Entry 8PHK (electron microscopy, 3.10 A resolution); this record covers chains J and B of the 9 polymer chains in the assembly.

Chain J:
Protein: DNA-directed RNA polymerase subunit beta'
Source organism: Escherichia coli
Notes: EC 2.7.7.6
Reference sequence: P0A8T7 (RPOC_ECOLI); residues 2-1407 here = UniProt positions 2-1407
Sequence (1416 residues; row label = number of the first residue in the row):
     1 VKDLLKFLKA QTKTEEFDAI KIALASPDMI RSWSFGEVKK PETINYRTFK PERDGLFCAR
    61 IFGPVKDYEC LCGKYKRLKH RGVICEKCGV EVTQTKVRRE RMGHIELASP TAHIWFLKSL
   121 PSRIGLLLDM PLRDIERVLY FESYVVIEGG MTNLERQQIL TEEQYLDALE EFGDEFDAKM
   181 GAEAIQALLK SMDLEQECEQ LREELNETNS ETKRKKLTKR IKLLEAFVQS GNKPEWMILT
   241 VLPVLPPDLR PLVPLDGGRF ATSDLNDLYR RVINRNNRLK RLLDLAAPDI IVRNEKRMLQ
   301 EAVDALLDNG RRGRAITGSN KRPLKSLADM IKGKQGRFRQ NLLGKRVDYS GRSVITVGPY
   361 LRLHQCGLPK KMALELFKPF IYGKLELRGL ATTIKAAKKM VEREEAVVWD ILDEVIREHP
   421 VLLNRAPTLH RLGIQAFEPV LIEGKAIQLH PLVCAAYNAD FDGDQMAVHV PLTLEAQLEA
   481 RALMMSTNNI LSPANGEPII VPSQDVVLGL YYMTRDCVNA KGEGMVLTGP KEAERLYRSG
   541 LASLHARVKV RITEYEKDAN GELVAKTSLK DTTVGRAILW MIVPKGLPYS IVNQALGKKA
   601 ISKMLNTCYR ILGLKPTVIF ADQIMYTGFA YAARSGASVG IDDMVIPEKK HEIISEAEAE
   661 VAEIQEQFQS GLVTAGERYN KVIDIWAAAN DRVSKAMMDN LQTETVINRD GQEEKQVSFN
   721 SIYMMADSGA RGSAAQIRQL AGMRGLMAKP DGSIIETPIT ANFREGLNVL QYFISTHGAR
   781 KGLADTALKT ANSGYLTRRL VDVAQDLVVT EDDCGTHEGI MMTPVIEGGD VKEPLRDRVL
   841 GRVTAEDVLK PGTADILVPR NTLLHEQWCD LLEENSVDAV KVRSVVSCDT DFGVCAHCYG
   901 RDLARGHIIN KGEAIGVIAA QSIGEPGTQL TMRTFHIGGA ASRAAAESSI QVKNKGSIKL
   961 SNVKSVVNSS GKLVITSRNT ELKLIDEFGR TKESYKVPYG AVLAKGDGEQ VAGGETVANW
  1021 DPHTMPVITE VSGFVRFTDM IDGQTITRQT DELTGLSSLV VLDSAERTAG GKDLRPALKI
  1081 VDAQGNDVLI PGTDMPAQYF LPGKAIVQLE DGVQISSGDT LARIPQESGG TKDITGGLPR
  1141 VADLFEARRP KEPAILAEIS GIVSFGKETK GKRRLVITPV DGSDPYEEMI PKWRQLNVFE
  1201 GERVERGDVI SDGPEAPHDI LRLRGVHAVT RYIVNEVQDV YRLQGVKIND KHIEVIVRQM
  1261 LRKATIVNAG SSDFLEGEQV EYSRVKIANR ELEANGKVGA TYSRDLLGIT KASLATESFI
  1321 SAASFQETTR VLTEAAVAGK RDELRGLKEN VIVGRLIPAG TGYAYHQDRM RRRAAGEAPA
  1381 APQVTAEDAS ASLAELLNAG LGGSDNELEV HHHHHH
Not modelled in the structure: 1-15, 936-946, 1127-1133, 1376-1416
Differences from the reference sequence: expression tag (1, 1408-1416)
Metal / ion sites: Zn2+ site 1: Cys70, Cys72, Cys85, Cys88; Mg2+: Asp460, Asp462 (shared with 2 residues of chain R); Zn2+ site 2: Cys814, Cys888, Cys895, Cys898
Swiss-Prot annotation at these positions:
  - binding site (Zn(2+)): Cys70, Cys72, Cys85, Cys88, Cys814, Cys888, Cys895, Cys898
  - binding site (Mg(2+)): Asp460, Asp462, Asp464
  - modified residue: Lys983 (N6-acetyllysine)
  - mutagenesis: Gln504 (Q504P: Resistant to antibiotics salinamide A and B), Asn690 (N690D: Resistant to antibiotics salinamide A and B), Met697 (M697V: Resistant to antibiotics salinamide A and B), Ala735 (A735T: Resistant to antibiotics salinamide A and B), Arg738 (R738C/H/P/S: Resistant to antibiotics salinamide A and B), Ala748 (A748E: Resistant to antibiotics salinamide A and B), Pro758 (P758S/T: Resistant to antibiotics salinamide A and B), Phe763 (F763C: Resistant to antibiotics salinamide A and B), Ser775 (S775A: Resistant to antibiotics salinamide A and B), Ala779 (A779T/V: Resistant to antibiotics salinamide A and B), Arg780 (R780C: Resistant to antibiotics salinamide A and B), Gly782 (G782A/C: Resistant to antibiotics salinamide A and B), 1 further mutagenesis entry in UniProt

Chain B:
Molecule: template DNA
Sequence (39 nucleotides; each row starts with the number of its first residue):
     1 GGAAGATCGA AAAAAGCACG CTACCGCCCG CGTGGTGGT
Not modelled in the structure: 39

Interface between chain J and chain B:
Residue-residue contacts (30):
  Ser210(J) with DG5(B), phosphate contact; DA6(B), hydrogen bond to the phosphate
  Glu211(J) with DA6(B), phosphate contact; DT7(B), phosphate contact
  Thr212(J) with DA6(B), phosphate contact
  Leu255(J) with DC28(B), base contact
  Arg259(J) with DC29(B), sugar contact
  Phe260(J) with DC29(B), phosphate contact
  Ala261(J) with DC28(B), base contact; DC29(B), phosphate contact
  Thr262(J) with DC29(B), hydrogen bond to the phosphate
  Arg270(J) with DC29(B), base contact
  Arg311(J) with DA14(B), phosphate contact
  Ser319(J) with DC29(B), hydrogen bond to the phosphate; DG30(B), phosphate contact
  Lys334(J) with DC17(B), phosphate contact; DA18(B), salt bridge to the phosphate; DC19(B), salt bridge to the phosphate
  Arg339(J) with DC17(B), salt bridge to the phosphate; DC19(B), salt bridge to the phosphate
  Arg346(J) with DC21(B), salt bridge to the phosphate
  Arg352(J) with DG20(B), base contact; DC21(B), sugar contact
  Ala426(J) with DG20(B), sugar contact
  Thr790(J) with DA18(B), hydrogen bond to the base
  Ala791(J) with DA18(B), base contact
  Gly794(J) with DA18(B), sugar contact
  Gln1326(J) with DG16(B), phosphate contact
  Glu1327(J) with DA15(B), sugar contact; DG16(B), hydrogen bond to the phosphate
Interface residues without a listed pair, chain J (27 interface residues in all): Leu120, Lys213, Pro427, Tyr795, Arg798, Lys1172
Interface residues without a listed pair, chain B (15 interface residues in all): DC8

Summary:
27 residues of chain J face 15 of chain B across their interface; the contacts include 5 hydrogen bonds and 5
salt bridges. Polar pairs include Thr790(J)-DA18(B), Ser210(J)-DA6(B) and Thr262(J)-DC29(B). UniProt lists 8
Zn2+-binding residues, 3 Mg2+-binding residues and 13 mutagenesis sites on chain J.
Here chain J is DNA-directed RNA polymerase subunit beta' (Escherichia coli) and chain B is template DNA.
Entry 8PHK (fully recruited RfaH bound to E. coli transcription complex paused at ops site) was determined by
electron microscopy (same publication as 8PEN, 8PFG, 8PFJ, 8PH9, 8PIB, 8PID, 8PIL and 8PIM).
